Entry 6D5X (X-ray diffraction, 2.40 A resolution); this record covers chains B and C of the 3 polymer chains in the assembly.

[Chain B (and C)]
Name: Cob(I)yrinic acid a, c-diamide adenosyltransferase, mitochondrial
Source organism: Homo sapiens
Notes: EC 2.5.1.17; chain C of this document is another copy of the same molecule, construct and numbering; everything in this record applies to it too
UniProtKB: Q96EY8 (MMAB_HUMAN); residues 56-250 here = UniProt positions 56-250
Sequence (196 residues; each row starts with the number of its first residue):
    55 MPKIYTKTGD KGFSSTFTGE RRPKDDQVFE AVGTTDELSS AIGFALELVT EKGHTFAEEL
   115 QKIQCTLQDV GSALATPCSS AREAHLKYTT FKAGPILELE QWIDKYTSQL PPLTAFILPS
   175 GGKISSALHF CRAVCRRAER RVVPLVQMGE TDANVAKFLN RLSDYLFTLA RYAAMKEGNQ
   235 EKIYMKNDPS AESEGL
Unresolved in the structure: 55-56, 240-250 (chain C: 55-60, 242-250)
Differences from the reference sequence: initiating methionine (55)
Residues lining bound ligands:
  - 5'-deoxyadenosine (5AD): Arg-190, Glu-193, Arg-194
  - ATP (adenosine-5'-triphosphate): Tyr-59, Thr-60, Lys-61, Thr-62, Gly-63, Asp-64, Phe-67, Ser-68, Ser-69, Lys-78, Phe-83, Gly-87
  - cobalamin (B12): Leu-167, Thr-168, Ala-169, Phe-170, Ile-171, Pro-173, Arg-186, Arg-190, Ser-217, Asp-218, Phe-221
Curated features (UniProtKB/Swiss-Prot):
  - binding site (ATP): Thr-60 to Gly-63, Ser-68, Ser-69, Lys-78, Arg-190 to Arg-194, Asn-214
  - modified residue: Ser-134 (Phosphoserine), Lys-211 (N6-succinyllysine), Lys-230 (N6-acetyllysine)
  - natural variant: Ile-96 (I96T: In MACB), Ala-135 (A135T: In MACB), Arg-186 (R186W: In MACB), Arg-191 (R191W: In MACB), Glu-193 (E193K: In MACB)
From the paper describing this entry:
  - binding site for cobalamin: Phe-170
  - disease-associated variants - R186Q (11 +/- 3.6 min-1): unchanged catalytic activity
  - mutagenesis - R186Q: unchanged binding to ATP
  - mutagenesis - R186Q: decreased binding to ATR AdoCbl PPPi complex
  - disease-associated variants - R186Q: unchanged binding to ATP
  - disease-associated variants - R186Q: decreased binding to AdoCbl
  - disease-associated variants - R186Q: unchanged binding to cob(II)alamin

[How chain B and chain C interact]
Pairs across the interface - 50 pairs, chain B then chain C:
  Lys-57(B) / Asp-158(C)
  Ile-58(B) / Thr-161(C)
  Ile-58(B) / Asp-218(C)
  Tyr-59(B) / Glu-154(C)
  Tyr-59(B) / Arg-215(C)
  Tyr-59(B) / Asp-218(C)
  Lys-61(B) / Glu-154(C)  salt bridge
  Lys-61(B) / Arg-215(C)
  Gly-63(B) / Asn-214(C)
  Asp-64(B) / Lys-211(C)
  Asp-64(B) / Asn-214(C)  hydrogen bond
  Asp-64(B) / Arg-215(C)  salt bridge
  Lys-65(B) / Gln-201(C)  hydrogen bond (backbone-side chain)
  Gly-66(B) / Val-197(C)
  Gly-66(B) / Gln-201(C)  hydrogen bond (backbone-side chain)
  Phe-67(B) / Gln-201(C)
  Pro-77(B) / Gln-201(C)
  Lys-78(B) / Glu-193(C)  salt bridge
  Lys-78(B) / Arg-194(C)
  Lys-78(B) / Asn-214(C)
  Asp-79(B) / Arg-194(C)
  Asp-79(B) / Pro-198(C)
  Phe-83(B) / Arg-194(C)
  Glu-84(B) / Arg-194(C)  salt bridge
  Glu-84(B) / Arg-195(C)  salt bridge
  Gly-87(B) / Arg-194(C)
  Asp-90(B) / Arg-186(C)  salt bridge
  Glu-91(B) / Ala-187(C)
  Glu-91(B) / Arg-191(C)  salt bridge
  Ser-93(B) / Pro-173(C)
  Ser-94(B) / Pro-173(C)
  Ser-94(B) / His-183(C)
  Ser-94(B) / Phe-184(C)
  Gly-97(B) / Pro-173(C)
  Gly-97(B) / Ser-180(C)
  Phe-98(B) / Leu-102(C)  hydrophobic
  Phe-98(B) / Ser-180(C)
  Glu-101(B) / Gly-175(C)
  Glu-101(B) / Gly-176(C)  hydrogen bond (side chain-backbone)
  Glu-101(B) / Lys-177(C)
  Glu-101(B) / Ser-180(C)  hydrogen bond
  Gln-115(B) / Lys-236(C)
  Gln-118(B) / Pro-173(C)  hydrogen bond (side chain-backbone)
  Cys-119(B) / Leu-172(C)  hydrophobic
  Cys-119(B) / Tyr-238(C)
  Cys-119(B) / Met-239(C)
  Gln-122(B) / Phe-170(C)
  Gln-122(B) / Tyr-238(C)
  Asp-123(B) / Tyr-238(C)  hydrogen bond
  Arg-191(B) / Arg-191(C)
Other interface residues (no listed pair), chain B (32 interface residues in all): Thr-88, Ala-95, Leu-102, Phe-184
Other interface residues (no listed pair), chain C (36 interface residues in all): Phe-98, Ile-157, Ser-174, Ala-181, Val-188, Arg-190, Ala-210

[Summary]
Chain B and chain C form an interface of 32 and 36 residues respectively; the contacts include 7 hydrogen
bonds and 7 salt bridges. Among the polar pairs are Lys-61(B)/Glu-154(C), Asp-64(B)/Arg-215(C) and
Lys-78(B)/Glu-193(C). The paper reports a binding site for cobalamin at Phe-170(B); R186Q of chain B reduces
binding to ATR AdoCbl PPPi complex.
Both chains are Cob(I)yrinic acid a, c-diamide adenosyltransferase, mitochondrial (Homo sapiens). Entry 6D5X
(Structure of Human ATP:Cobalamin Adenosyltransferase bound to ATP, Adenosylcobalamin, and Triphosphate) was
determined by X-ray diffraction together with 6D5K from the same study.
